Entry 3FB7 (X-ray diffraction, 3.30 A resolution); this record covers chains A and C of the 3 polymer chains in the assembly.

[Chain A]
Name: antibody fab fragment heavy chain
From: Mus musculus
Notes: antibody fragment or engineered binder
Sequence (219 residues; numbered 1 to 219; the number before each row is that of its first residue):
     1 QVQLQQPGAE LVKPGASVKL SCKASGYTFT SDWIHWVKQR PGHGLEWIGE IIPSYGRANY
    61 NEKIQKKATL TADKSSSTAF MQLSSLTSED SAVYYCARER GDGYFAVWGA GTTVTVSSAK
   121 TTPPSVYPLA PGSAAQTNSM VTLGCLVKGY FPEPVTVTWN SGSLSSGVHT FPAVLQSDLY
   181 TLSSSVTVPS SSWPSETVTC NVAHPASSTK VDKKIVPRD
Disulfide bonds: Cys22-Cys96, Cys145-Cys200

[Chain C]
Name: Voltage-gated potassium channel
From: Streptomyces lividans
UniProtKB: P0A334 (KCSA_STRLI); residue numbers follow UniProt; this construct covers 21-124
Sequence (104 residues; each row starts with the number of its first residue):
    21 GSALQWRAAG AATVLLVIVL LAGSYLAVLA ERGAPGAQLI TYPRALWWSV ETATTVGYGD
    81 LYPVTLWGRC VAVVVMVAGI TSFGLVTAAL ATWFVGQEQQ QQGQ
Unresolved in the structure: 21-25, 115-124
Sequence notes: engineered mutation Gln25 (His in P0A334), Cys90 (Leu in P0A334), Gln117 (Arg in P0A334), Gln120 (Glu in P0A334), Gln121 (Arg in P0A334), Gln122 (Arg in P0A334), Gln124 (His in P0A334)
Swiss-Prot annotation at these positions:
  - motif: Thr75 to Asp80 (Selectivity filter)
Bound ions: rubidium ion near Val76 (its only coordinating residue here)

[How chain A and chain C interact]
Pairs across the interface (20; chain A residue first):
  Thr30(A) with Tyr45(C)
  Ser31(A) with Tyr62(C)
  Trp33(A) with Tyr62(C), hydrogen bond
  His35(A) with Arg52(C)
  Glu50(A) with Arg52(C), salt bridge
  Ile52(A) with Tyr45(C); Leu49(C), hydrophobic; Tyr62(C)
  Ser54(A) with Tyr45(C), hydrogen bond (backbone-side chain)
  Tyr55(A) with Tyr45(C); Leu49(C), hydrophobic
  Arg57(A) with Leu49(C), hydrogen bond (side chain-backbone); Arg52(C)
  Asn59(A) with Arg52(C); Gly53(C)
  Glu62(A) with Pro55(C)
  Glu99(A) with Arg52(C), salt bridge
  Gly101(A) with Arg52(C); Thr61(C); Tyr62(C), hydrogen bond (backbone-backbone)
Also at the interface, not in a pair above, chain A (16 interface residues in all): Arg100, Asp102, Gly103
Also at the interface, not in a pair above, chain C (11 interface residues in all): Val48, Ala50, Ile60, Pro63

[In short]
16 residues of chain A face 11 of chain C across their interface; the contacts include 4 hydrogen bonds and 2
salt bridges. Among the polar pairs are Glu50(A)-Arg52(C), Glu99(A)-Arg52(C) and Trp33(A)-Tyr62(C).
Chain A is antibody fab fragment heavy chain (Mus musculus) and chain C is Voltage-gated potassium channel
(Streptomyces lividans); the structure, Open KcsA potassium channel in the presence of Rb+ ion, was determined
by X-ray diffraction.
